Entry 1GKX (X-ray diffraction, 2.30 A resolution); this record covers chain A.

# Chain A
Protein: [3-methyl-2-oxobutanoate dehydrogenase [lipoamide]] kinase
Organism: Rattus norvegicus
Notes: EC 2.7.1.115
Reference sequence: Q00972 (BCKD_RAT); residues 1-382 here correspond to UniProt positions 31-412 (UniProt number = residue number + 30)
Sequence (388 residues; each row starts with the number of its first residue):
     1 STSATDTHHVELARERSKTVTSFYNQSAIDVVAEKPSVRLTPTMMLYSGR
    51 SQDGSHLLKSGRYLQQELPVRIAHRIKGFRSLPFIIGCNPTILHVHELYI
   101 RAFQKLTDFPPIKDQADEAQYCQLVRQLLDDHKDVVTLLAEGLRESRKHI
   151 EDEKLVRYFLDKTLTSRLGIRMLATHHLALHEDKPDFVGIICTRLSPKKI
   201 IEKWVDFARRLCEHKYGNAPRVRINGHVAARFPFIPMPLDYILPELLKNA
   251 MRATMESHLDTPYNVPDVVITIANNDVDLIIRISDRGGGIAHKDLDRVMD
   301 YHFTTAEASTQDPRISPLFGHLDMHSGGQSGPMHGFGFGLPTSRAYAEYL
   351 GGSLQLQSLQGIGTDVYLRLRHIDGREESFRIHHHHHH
Not modelled in the structure: 1-37, 304-336, 379-388
UniProt features mapped onto this chain:
  - binding site (ATP): Asn249, Asp285, Thr304, Thr305, His334, Gly337, Leu340
  - binding site (Mg(2+)): Asn249
  - binding site (K(+)): Val298, Asp300, Phe303, Gly337
  - modified residue: Ser1 (Phosphoserine), Lys162 (N6-acetyllysine), Lys203 (N6-acetyllysine), Ser326 (Phosphoserine), Ser330 (Phosphoserine)
Reported in the primary citation:
  - conformationally variable residues (order/disorder transition): Thr304 to Phe336
  - mutagenesis - Y301A: decreased catalytic activity (citing earlier work)
  - mutagenesis - H132N: unchanged catalytic activity

# In short
From UniProt: 7 ATP-binding residues, Mg2+-binding residue Asn249 and 4 K+-binding residues. The paper reports
that Y301A reduces catalytic activity; conformational variability at Thr304.
Chain A is [3-methyl-2-oxobutanoate dehydrogenase [lipoamide]] kinase (Rattus norvegicus); the structure,
Branched-chain alpha-ketoacid dehydrogenase kinase (BCK), was determined by X-ray diffraction (same
publication as 1GJV and 1GKZ).
